PDB entry 1UKH | X-ray diffraction, 2.35 A resolution | chains A and B

# Chain A
Molecule: Mitogen-activated protein kinase 8 isoform 4
From: Homo sapiens
Notes: EC 2.7.1.37
UniProtKB: P45983 (MK08_HUMAN); residues 1-363 here = UniProt positions 1-363
Sequence (369 residues; numbered 1 to 369; the number before each row is that of its first residue):
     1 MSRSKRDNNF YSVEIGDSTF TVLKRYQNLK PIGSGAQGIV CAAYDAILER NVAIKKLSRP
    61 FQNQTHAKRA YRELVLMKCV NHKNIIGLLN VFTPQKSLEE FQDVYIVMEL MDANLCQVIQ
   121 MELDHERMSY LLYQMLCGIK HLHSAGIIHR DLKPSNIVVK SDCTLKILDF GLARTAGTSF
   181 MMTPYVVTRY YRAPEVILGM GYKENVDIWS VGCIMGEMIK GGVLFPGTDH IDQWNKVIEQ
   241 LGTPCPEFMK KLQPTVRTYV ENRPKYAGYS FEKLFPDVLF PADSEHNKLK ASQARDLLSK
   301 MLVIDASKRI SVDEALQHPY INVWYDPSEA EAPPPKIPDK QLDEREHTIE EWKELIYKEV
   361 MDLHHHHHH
Not modelled in the structure: 1-8, 173-189, 282-286, 337-348, 364-369
Construct notes: expression tag (364-369)
Curated features (UniProtKB/Swiss-Prot):
  - motif: T183 to Y185 (TXY)
  - active site: D151 (Proton acceptor)
  - binding site (ATP): I32 to V40, K55
  - modified residue: C116 (S-nitrosocysteine), T183 (Phosphothreonine), Y185 (Phosphotyrosine)
What the authors report for this chain:
  - specificity-determining residues: E329
  - conformationally variable residues (domain motion, order/disorder transition): K55, E73, T175 to V187
  - specificity-determining residues: M108 (proposed by the authors, not directly observed)

# Chain B
Molecule: 11-mer peptide from C-jun-amino-terminal kinase interacting protein 1
UniProtKB: Q9WVI9 (JIP1_MOUSE); numbering as in UniProt (aligned over 153-163)
Sequence (11 residues; row label = number of the first residue in the row):
   153 RPKRPTTLNL F
Not modelled in the structure: 153
What the authors report for this chain:
  - mutagenesis - R156A/P157A/L160A/L162A: abolished binding to Mitogen-activated protein kinase 8 isoform 4 (chain A)
  - specificity-determining residues: R156

# Interface between chain A and chain B
Residue-residue contacts (23):
  V118(A) - L160(B)  hydrophobic
  V118(A) - L162(B)  hydrophobic
  L123(A) - L160(B)  hydrophobic
  E126(A) - P157(B)
  R127(A) - P157(B)
  R127(A) - T159(B)  hydrogen bond (side chain-backbone)
  R127(A) - L160(B)
  Y130(A) - R156(B)
  Y130(A) - P157(B)
  V159(A) - L162(B)  hydrophobic
  S161(A) - T159(B)
  S161(A) - L160(B)  hydrogen bond (backbone-backbone)
  S161(A) - L162(B)
  D162(A) - P157(B)
  D162(A) - T158(B)
  C163(A) - P157(B)  hydrophobic
  C163(A) - T159(B)
  C163(A) - L160(B)  hydrophobic
  W324(A) - P154(B)
  W324(A) - K155(B)
  W324(A) - R156(B)  hydrogen bond (backbone-side chain)
  D326(A) - R156(B)
  E329(A) - R156(B)  salt bridge
Also at the interface, not in a pair above, chain A (17 interface residues in all): M121, L131, Y133, K160, V323
Also at the interface, not in a pair above, chain B (10 interface residues in all): N161, F163
Interface features reported in the paper:
  - residue pairs: E126(A)-P157(B) (hydrophobic contact), R127(A)-T159(B) (hydrogen bond), Y130(A)-P157(B) (hydrophobic contact), S161(A)-L160(B) (backbone contact), V323(A)-P154(B) (hydrophobic contact), W324(A)-P157(B) (hydrophobic contact), E329(A)-R156(B) (salt bridge)
  - interface residues, chain A: V118(A), M121(A), L123(A), L131(A), C163(A)
  - hot spots on chain A (mutagenesis) - R127A: decreased binding to 11-mer peptide from C-jun-amino-terminal kinase interacting protein 1 (chain B)
  - interface residues, chain B: L160(B)

# Overview
Chain A and chain B form an interface of 17 and 10 residues respectively, with 3 hydrogen bonds and 1 salt
bridge. Polar contacts include E329(A)-R156(B), R127(A)-T159(B) and W324(A)-R156(B). The authors report
hydrophobic contacts between E126(A) and P157(B), Y130(A) and P157(B) and V323(A) and P154(B) among others; a
hydrogen bond between R127(A) and T159(B); a backbone contact between S161(A) and L160(B). The paper reports
that R156A/P157A/L160A/L162A of chain B abolish binding to Mitogen-activated protein kinase 8 isoform 4 (chain
A); interface residues V118(A), M121(A) and L160(B) among others.
Chain A is Mitogen-activated protein kinase 8 isoform 4 (Homo sapiens) and chain B is an 11-mer peptide from
C-jun-amino-terminal kinase interacting protein 1; the structure, Structural basis for the selective
inhibition of JNK1 by the scaffolding protein JIP1 and SP600125, was determined by X-ray diffraction together
with 1UKI from the same study.
